3W1Y - chains A and B of the 3 polymer chains in the assembly; structure by X-ray diffraction, 2.30 A resolution.

== Chain A (and B) ==
Molecule: Microtubule-associated protein 1A/1B, light chain 3
From: Trypanosoma brucei brucei
Notes: chain B of this document is another copy of the same molecule, construct and numbering; everything in this record applies to it too
UniProtKB: Q57WE7 (Q57WE7_TRYB2); residue numbers follow UniProt; this construct covers 1-134
Chain sequence (137 residues; each row starts with the number of its first residue; numbers below 1 keep their minus sign (Gly-2 is residue -2)):
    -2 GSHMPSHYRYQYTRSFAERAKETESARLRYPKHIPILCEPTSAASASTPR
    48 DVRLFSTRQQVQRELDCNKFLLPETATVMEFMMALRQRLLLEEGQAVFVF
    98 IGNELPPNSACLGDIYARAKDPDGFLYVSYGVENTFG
Disordered / not traced: -2 to 3, 40-48, 133-134 (chain B: -2 to 4, 40-62, 132-134)
Sequence notes: expression tag (-2 to 0)

== Interface between chain A and chain B ==
Pairs across the interface (13):
  Pro70(A) with Glu90(B)
  Thr72(A) with Glu90(B)
  Thr74(A) with Met80(B)
  Met76(A) with Met76(B), hydrophobic; Glu77(B); Met80(B), hydrophobic
  Glu77(A) with Met80(B); Arg83(B)
  Met80(A) with Glu77(B); Met80(B), hydrophobic
  Glu90(A) with Lys29(B)
  Asn105(A) with Met76(B)
  Ser106(A) with Met76(B)
Also at the interface, not in a pair above, chain B (9 interface residues in all): Thr74, Ala81, Gly91

== Overview ==
The chain A/chain B interface involves 9 residues from each chain.
Both chains are Microtubule-associated protein 1A/1B, light chain 3 (Trypanosoma brucei brucei). Entry 3W1Y
(Crystal structure of T brucei ATG8.2 in complex with E coli S10) was determined by X-ray diffraction.
